PDB entry 6RDJ | electron microscopy, 2.90 A resolution | chains Q and S of the 20 polymer chains in the assembly

[Chain Q]
Name: epsilon: Polytomella F-ATP synthase epsilon subunit
From: Polytomella sp. Pringsheim 198.80
Amino-acid sequence (74 residues; each row starts with the number of its first residue):
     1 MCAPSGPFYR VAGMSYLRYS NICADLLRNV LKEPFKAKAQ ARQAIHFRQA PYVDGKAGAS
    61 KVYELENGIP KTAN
Disordered / not traced: 1-2

[Chain S]
Name: ATP synthase gamma chain, mitochondrial
From: Polytomella sp. Pringsheim 198.80
Reference sequence: Q4LDE7 (Q4LDE7_9CHLO); residue numbers follow UniProt; this construct covers 1-317
Amino-acid sequence (317 residues; row label = number of the first residue in the row):
     1 MALRKAVLSL GLSQGVAAEA VLGSGMFNAV QHESVRYASN QAVKQRIRAI KNIGKITKAM
    61 KMVAASKMKN AQIAVEQSRG LVDPFVRLFG DFPAVNSNKS VVVAVTSDKG LCGGLNSNIT
   121 KYTRATLATT ESEGKDVVVV SIGDKGRSQL TRIESQRYQL AIADTYKVRV TFGQASLIVE
   181 ELIKHNPQSY QILFNKFRSA ISFKPTVATI LSPDLLEKQL EDVTGNSLDA YDIEASHERS
   241 DVLRDLTEFH LGVTLYNAML ENNCSEHASR MSAMENSTKS AGEMLGKLTL DYNRKRQATI
   301 TTELIEIIAG ASALMDE
Disordered / not traced: 1-38, 316-317

[Chain Q / chain S interface]
Residue-residue contacts - 61 pairs, chain Q then chain S:
  Ser5(Q) - Asp241(S)
  Gly6(Q) - His237(S)  hydrogen bond (backbone-side chain)
  Gly6(Q) - Asp241(S)
  Pro7(Q) - His237(S)
  Tyr9(Q) - Asp245(S)  hydrogen bond
  Arg10(Q) - Arg244(S)
  Arg10(Q) - Asp245(S)  salt bridge
  Arg10(Q) - Glu248(S)  salt bridge
  Ser15(Q) - Glu180(S)
  Ser15(Q) - Glu248(S)
  Tyr16(Q) - Asp245(S)
  Tyr16(Q) - Glu248(S)  hydrogen bond (backbone-side chain)
  Tyr16(Q) - Phe249(S)  hydrophobic
  Leu17(Q) - Ser176(S)
  Leu17(Q) - Val179(S)  hydrophobic
  Leu17(Q) - Glu248(S)
  Leu17(Q) - Phe249(S)  hydrophobic
  Arg18(Q) - Leu177(S)
  Arg18(Q) - Glu180(S)  salt bridge
  Asn21(Q) - Phe172(S)
  Asn21(Q) - Gly173(S)
  Asn21(Q) - Ser176(S)  hydrogen bond
  Ala41(Q) - Arg169(S)  hydrogen bond (backbone-side chain)
  Ala41(Q) - Thr171(S)
  Arg42(Q) - Thr171(S)
  Ala44(Q) - Thr171(S)  hydrogen bond (backbone-side chain)
  Ile45(Q) - Gly173(S)
  Ile45(Q) - Gln174(S)
  Ile45(Q) - Leu177(S)  hydrophobic
  His46(Q) - Asp164(S)
  His46(Q) - Thr165(S)
  His46(Q) - Val168(S)
  His46(Q) - Gln174(S)  hydrogen bond (backbone-side chain)
  Phe47(Q) - Ile162(S)  hydrophobic
  Phe47(Q) - Ala163(S)
  Phe47(Q) - Asp164(S)
  Phe47(Q) - Thr165(S)
  Phe47(Q) - Gln174(S)
  Phe47(Q) - Leu177(S)  hydrophobic
  Phe47(Q) - Ile178(S)  hydrophobic
  Arg48(Q) - Asp144(S)  salt bridge
  Arg48(Q) - Ala161(S)
  Arg48(Q) - Ile162(S)
  Arg48(Q) - Ala163(S)  hydrogen bond (backbone-backbone)
  Arg48(Q) - Asp164(S)  salt bridge
  Gln49(Q) - Leu160(S)
  Gln49(Q) - Ala161(S)
  Gln49(Q) - Glu181(S)
  Ala50(Q) - Leu160(S)
  Ala50(Q) - Ala161(S)  hydrogen bond (backbone-backbone)
  Pro51(Q) - Gln159(S)
  Tyr52(Q) - Arg147(S)
  Tyr52(Q) - Tyr158(S)
  Tyr52(Q) - Gln159(S)  hydrogen bond (backbone-backbone)
  Tyr52(Q) - Ala161(S)  hydrophobic
  Gly55(Q) - Thr151(S)
  Gly55(Q) - Ser155(S)
  Lys56(Q) - Arg152(S)
  Tyr63(Q) - Leu177(S)  hydrophobic
  Ile69(Q) - Leu177(S)  hydrophobic
  Asn74(Q) - Lys184(S)
Interface residues without a listed pair, chain Q (28 interface residues in all): Asp54, Pro70
Interface residues without a listed pair, chain S (34 interface residues in all): Ser236, Gly252

[Summary]
28 residues of chain Q face 34 of chain S across their interface, with 10 hydrogen bonds and 5 salt bridges.
Polar contacts include Arg10(Q)-Asp245(S), Arg10(Q)-Glu248(S) and Arg18(Q)-Glu180(S).
Chain Q is epsilon: Polytomella F-ATP synthase epsilon subunit and chain S is ATP synthase gamma chain,
mitochondrial, both from Polytomella sp. Pringsheim 198.80; the structure, Cryo-EM structure of Polytomella
F-ATP synthase, Rotary substate 1A, focussed refinement of F1 head and rotor, was determined by electron
microscopy, deposited together with 6RD4, 6RD5, 6RD6, 6RD7, 6RD8, 6RD9 and 46 further entries.
